5XNQ - chain A; structure by X-ray diffraction, 2.80 A resolution.

== Chain A ==
Name: Leucine-rich repeat and fibronectin type-III domain-containing protein 5
From: Homo sapiens
UniProtKB: Q96NI6 (LRFN5_HUMAN); residues 18-375 here = UniProt positions 18-375
Amino-acid sequence (371 residues; row label = number of the first residue in the row):
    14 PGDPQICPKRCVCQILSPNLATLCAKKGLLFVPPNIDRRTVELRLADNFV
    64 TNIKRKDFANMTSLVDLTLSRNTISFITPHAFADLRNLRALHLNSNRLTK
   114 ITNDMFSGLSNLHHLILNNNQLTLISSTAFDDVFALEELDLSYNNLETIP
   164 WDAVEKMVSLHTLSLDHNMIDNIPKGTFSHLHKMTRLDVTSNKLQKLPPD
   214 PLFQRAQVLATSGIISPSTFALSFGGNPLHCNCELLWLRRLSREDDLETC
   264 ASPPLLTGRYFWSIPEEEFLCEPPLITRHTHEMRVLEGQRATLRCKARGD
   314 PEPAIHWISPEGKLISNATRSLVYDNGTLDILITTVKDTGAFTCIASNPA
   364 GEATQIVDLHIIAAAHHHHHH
Disordered / not traced: 288-311, 316-359, 366-384
Disulfides: Cys20-Cys26, Cys24-Cys37, Cys244-Cys263, Cys246-Cys284
Covalently attached groups: N-acetylglucosamine (NAG) linked to Asn73
Differences from the reference sequence: expression tag (14-17, 376-384)
Bound ions: Ca2+ near Asn205 (its only coordinating residue here); Na+: Gln208, Pro241, Ser265
UniProt features mapped onto this chain:
  - glycosylation (N-linked (GlcNAc...) asparagine): Asn73, Asn330, Asn339
Reported in the primary citation:
  - mutagenesis - R110N/E160S: abolished binding to Leucine-rich repeat and fibronectin type-III domain-containing protein 5 (chain A)
  - mutagenesis - R110N/E160S: abolished signaling
  - mutagenesis - L327N, E365N: abolished expression
  - mutagenesis - K309N/R311T: decreased signaling in response to synapsin-I clustering

== Summary ==
Covalently linked N-acetylglucosamine: at Asn73. Gln208, Pro241 and Ser265 form the Na+ site. From the paper:
L327N and E365N abolish expression; R110N/E160S abolish binding to Leucine-rich repeat and fibronectin
type-III domain-containing protein 5 (chain A).
Chain A is Leucine-rich repeat and fibronectin type-III domain-containing protein 5 (Homo sapiens); the
structure, Crystal structures of human SALM5, was determined by X-ray diffraction together with 5XNP from the
same study.
